Entry 6U2G (X-ray diffraction, 2.89 A resolution); this record covers chains A and B.

== Chain A ==
Name: Dual specificity mitogen-activated protein kinase kinase 1
Source organism: Homo sapiens
Notes: EC 2.7.12.2
Reference sequence: Q02750 (MP2K1_HUMAN); residue numbers follow UniProt; this construct covers 2-393
Sequence (394 residues; each row starts with the number of its first residue; numbering starts at 0):
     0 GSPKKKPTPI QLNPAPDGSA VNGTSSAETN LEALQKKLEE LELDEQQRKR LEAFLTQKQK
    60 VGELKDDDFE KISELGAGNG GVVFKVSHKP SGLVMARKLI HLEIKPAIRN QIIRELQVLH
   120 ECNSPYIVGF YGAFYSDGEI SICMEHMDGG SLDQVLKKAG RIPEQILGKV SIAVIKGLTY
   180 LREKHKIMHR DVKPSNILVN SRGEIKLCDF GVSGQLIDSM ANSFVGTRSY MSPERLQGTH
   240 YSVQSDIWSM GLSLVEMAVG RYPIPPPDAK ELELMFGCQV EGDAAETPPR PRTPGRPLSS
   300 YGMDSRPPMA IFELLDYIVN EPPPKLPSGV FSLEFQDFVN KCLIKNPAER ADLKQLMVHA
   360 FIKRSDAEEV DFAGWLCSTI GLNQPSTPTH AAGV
Not modelled in the structure: 0-42, 275-306, 384-393
Differences from the reference sequence: expression tag (0-1)
Metal / ion sites: Mg2+: Asn195, Asp208 (together with AMP-PCP)
Small-molecule neighbours: AMP-PCP (ACP; phosphomethylphosphonic acid adenylate ester): Leu74, Gly75, Ala76, Gly77, Asn78, Gly80, Val82, Ala95, Lys97, Val127, Met143, Glu144, His145, Met146, Gly149, Ser150, Gln153, Asp190, Lys192, Ser194, Asn195, Leu197, Asp208
Curated features (UniProtKB/Swiss-Prot):
  - region: Glu270 to Pro307 (RAF1-binding)
  - active site: Asp190 (Proton acceptor)
  - binding site (ATP): Leu74 to Val82, Lys97, Met143 to Met146, Ser150 to Gln153, Lys192 to Asn195, Asp208
  - binding site (U0126): Lys97, Asp208 to Val211
  - binding site (K-252a): Glu144 to Met146, Ser194
  - site: Pro8, Ile9 (Cleavage)
  - modified residue: Ser218 (Phosphoserine), Ser222 (Phosphoserine), Thr286 (Phosphothreonine), Thr292 (Phosphothreonine), Ser298 (Phosphoserine)
  - natural variant: Phe53 (F53S: In CFC3), Gln56 (Q56P: In MEL), Lys57 (K57E: In MEL; K57N: In MEL), Gly128 (G128V: In CFC3), Tyr130 (Y130C: In CFC3)
  - mutagenesis: Lys97 (K97A: Loss of catalytic activity. Strongly reduces phosphorylation upon UV irradiation; K97R: Loss of catalytic activity. No effect on BRAF-KSR1 or BRAF-KSR2 dimerization), Ser150 (S150A: No loss of activity), Ser212 (S212A: No loss of activity), Ser218 (S218A: Loss of catalytic activity. No effect on BRAF-KSR1 dimerization; when associated with A-222; S218D: No effect on BRAF-KSR1 dimerization; when associated with D-222), Met219 (M219V: Increases interaction with KSR1 and BRAF; M219W: Increases interaction with KSR1 and BRAF; when associated with L-220), Ala220 (A220L: Increases interaction with KSR1 and BRAF; when associated with w-219), Asn221 (N221Y: Increases interaction with KSR1 and BRAF), Ser222 (S222A: Loss of catalytic activity. No effect on BRAF-KSR1 dimerization; when associated with A-218; S222D: No effect on BRAF-KSR1 dimerization; when associated with D-218), Phe311 (F311S: Loss of interaction with BRAF and KSR1. Loss of BRAF-KSR1 dimerization)

== Chain B ==
Name: Serine/threonine-protein kinase B-raf
Source organism: Homo sapiens
Notes: EC 2.7.11.1
Reference sequence: P15056 (BRAF_HUMAN); residues 432-726 here = UniProt positions 432-726
Sequence (307 residues; row label = number of the first residue in the row):
   420 MDRGSHHHHH HGSEDRNRMK TLGRRDSSDD WEIPDGQITV GQRIGSGSFG TVYKGKWHGD
   480 VAVKMLNVTA PTPQQLQAFK NEVGVLRKTR HVNILLFMGY STKPQLAIVT QWCEGSSLYH
   540 HLHIIETKFE MIKLIDIARQ TAQGMDYLHA KSIIHRDLKS NNIFLHEDLT VKIGDFGLAT
   600 VKSRWSGSHQ FEQLSGSILW MAPEVIRMQD KNPYSFQSDV YAFGIVLYEL MTGQLPYSNI
   660 NNRDQIIFMV GRGYLSPDLS KVRSNCPKAM KRLMAECLKK KRDERPLFPQ ILASIELLAR
   720 SLPKIHR
Not modelled in the structure: 420-450, 603-610, 723-726
Differences from the reference sequence: expression tag (420-431)
Metal / ion sites: Mg2+: Asn581, Asp594 (together with AMP-PCP)
Small-molecule neighbours: AMP-PCP (ACP; phosphomethylphosphonic acid adenylate ester): Ile463, Gly464, Ser465, Gly466, Ser467, Phe468, Gly469, Val471, Ala481, Lys483, Leu514, Thr529, Gln530, Trp531, Cys532, His539, Asp576, Lys578, Asn580, Asn581, Phe583, Asp594
Curated features (UniProtKB/Swiss-Prot):
  - active site: Asp576 (Proton acceptor)
  - binding site (ATP): Ile463 to Val471, Lys483
  - site: Met438, Lys439 (Breakpoint for translocation to form KIAA1549-BRAF fusion protein)
  - modified residue: Ser446 (Phosphoserine), Ser447 (Phosphoserine), Arg671 (Omega-N-methylarginine)
  - cross-link: Lys578 (Glycyl lysine isopeptide (Lys-Gly) (interchain with G-Cter in ubiquitin))
  - natural variant: Arg462 (R462I: In CRC), Ile463 (I463S: In CRC), Gly464 (G464E: In CRC; G464V: In a colorectal cancer cell line), Gly466 (G466A: In melanoma; G466E: In melanoma; G466V: In LNCR), Ser467 (S467A: In CFC1), Phe468 (F468S: In CFC1), Gly469 (G469A: In NHL; G469E: In CFC1 and colon cancer; G469R: In NHL; G469V: In a colorectal adenocarcinoma sample), Leu485 (L485F: In CFC1), Lys499 (K499E: In CFC1; K499N: In CFC1), Glu501 (E501G: In CFC1; E501K: In CFC1), Leu525 (L525P: In CFC1), Trp531 (W531C: In NS7), 12 further natural variant entries in UniProt
  - mutagenesis: Lys483 (K483S: Reduces kinase activity with MAP2K1), Arg509 (R509H: Loss of MAP2K1-mediated-BRAF-KSR1 dimerization), Lys578 (K578R: Blocks EGF-induced ubiquitination and ERK activation), Ile666 (I666R: No effect on MAP2K1-mediated-BRAF-KSR1 dimerization, however loss of BRAF-mediated phosphorylation of MAP2K1), Arg671 (R671K: Increased kinase activity and stability in response to EGF treatment)

== How chain A and chain B interact ==
Residue-residue contacts (51; chain A residue first):
  Glu102(A) with Tyr538(B); His539(B), salt bridge; Ile543(B); Asn580(B)
  Ile103(A) with Ile543(B)
  Lys104(A) with His542(B); Ile543(B); Glu545(B)
  Pro105(A) with Ile543(B)
  Ile216(A) with Asn660(B)
  Asp217(A) with Ile659(B); Asn660(B)
  Met219(A) with Arg662(B), hydrogen bond (backbone-side chain)
  Ala220(A) with Asn660(B); Arg662(B)
  Asn221(A) with Ser616(B), hydrogen bond (backbone-side chain); Leu618(B); Leu654(B)
  Ser222(A) with Gly615(B); Arg662(B)
  Phe223(A) with Gly615(B), hydrogen bond (backbone-backbone); Arg662(B), hydrogen bond (backbone-side chain)
  Val224(A) with Gly615(B), hydrogen bond (backbone-backbone); Ile617(B), hydrophobic; Ile666(B), hydrophobic
  Thr226(A) with Gln612(B)
  Ser228(A) with Asp663(B), hydrogen bond
  Met230(A) with Asn661(B), hydrogen bond; Asp663(B)
  Arg234(A) with Asn661(B); Gln664(B)
  Leu235(A) with Asp663(B); Gln664(B); Phe667(B); Met668(B)
  Gln236(A) with Phe667(B)
  Gly237(A) with Gln664(B)
  Ala309(A) with Glu611(B)
  Ile310(A) with Asp663(B)
  Phe311(A) with Ile625(B); Arg626(B); Gln628(B); Phe667(B); Gly670(B); Arg671(B)
  Glu312(A) with Gln628(B)
  Leu314(A) with Asp663(B)
  Asp315(A) with Phe667(B); Arg671(B), salt bridge
  Val318(A) with Phe667(B), hydrophobic
  Asn319(A) with Arg671(B)
Interface residues without a listed pair, chain A (29 interface residues in all): Gly213, Gly225
Interface residues without a listed pair, chain B (30 interface residues in all): Leu613, Ser614, Met627

== In short ==
The interface between chain A and chain B involves 29 residues on one side and 30 on the other; the contacts
include 7 hydrogen bonds and 2 salt bridges. Among the polar pairs are Glu102(A)-His539(B),
Asp315(A)-Arg671(B) and Met219(A)-Arg662(B). Ligands of chain A: AMP-PCP.
Here chain A is Dual specificity mitogen-activated protein kinase kinase 1 and chain B is
Serine/threonine-protein kinase B-raf, both from Homo sapiens. Entry 6U2G (BRAF-MEK complex with AMP-PCP bound
to BRAF) was determined by X-ray diffraction (same publication as 6U2H).
